Entry 1G3F (solution NMR); this record covers chains A and B.

[Chain A]
Molecule: Inhibitor of apoptosis protein 3
Source organism: Homo sapiens
Reference sequence: P98170 (BIRC4_HUMAN); numbering as in UniProt (aligned over 241-356)
Chain sequence (117 residues; row label = number of the first residue in the row):
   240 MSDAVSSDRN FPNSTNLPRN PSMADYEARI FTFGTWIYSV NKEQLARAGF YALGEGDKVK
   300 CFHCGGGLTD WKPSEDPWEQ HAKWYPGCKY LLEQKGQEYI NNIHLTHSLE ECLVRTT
Construct notes: cloning artifact (240)
Metal / ion sites: Zn2+: Cys300, Cys303, His320, Cys327

[Chain B]
Molecule: SMAC
Notes: fragment: 9 residue peptide
Reference sequence: Q9NR28 (DBLOH_HUMAN); residues 901-909 here correspond to UniProt positions 56-64 (UniProt number = residue number - 845)
Chain sequence (9 residues; row label = number of the first residue in the row):
   901 AVPIAQKSE
Swiss-Prot annotation at these positions:
  - motif: Ala901 to Ala905 (IAP-binding)

[How chain A and chain B interact]
Residue-residue contacts (15):
  Lys297(A) with Ile904(B)
  Gly306(A) with Ile904(B)
  Leu307(A) with Ala901(B); Val902(B); Ile904(B)
  Thr308(A) with Ala901(B); Val902(B)
  Asp309(A) with Ala901(B); Val902(B)
  Trp310(A) with Ala901(B)
  Lys311(A) with Ala901(B)
  Glu314(A) with Ala901(B)
  Gln319(A) with Ala901(B)
  Trp323(A) with Ala901(B); Pro903(B)
Other interface residues (no listed pair), chain A (11 interface residues in all): Lys299

[Overview]
11 residues of chain A face 4 of chain B across their interface. Cys300(A), Cys303(A), His320(A) and Cys327(A)
coordinate Zn2+.
Here chain A is Inhibitor of apoptosis protein 3 (Homo sapiens) and chain B is SMAC. Entry 1G3F (NMR structure
of a 9 residue peptide from smac/diablo complexed to the BIR3 domain of xiap) was determined by solution NMR.
